PDB entry 7MKO | electron microscopy, 3.15 A resolution | chains D and N of the 8 polymer chains in the assembly

# Chain D
Protein: DNA-directed RNA polymerase subunit beta'
Organism: Escherichia coli (strain K12)
Notes: EC 2.7.7.6
UniProtKB: A0A6D2WUT6 (A0A6D2WUT6_ECOLI); numbering as in UniProt (aligned over 14-1376)
Chain sequence (1363 residues; row label = number of the first residue in the row):
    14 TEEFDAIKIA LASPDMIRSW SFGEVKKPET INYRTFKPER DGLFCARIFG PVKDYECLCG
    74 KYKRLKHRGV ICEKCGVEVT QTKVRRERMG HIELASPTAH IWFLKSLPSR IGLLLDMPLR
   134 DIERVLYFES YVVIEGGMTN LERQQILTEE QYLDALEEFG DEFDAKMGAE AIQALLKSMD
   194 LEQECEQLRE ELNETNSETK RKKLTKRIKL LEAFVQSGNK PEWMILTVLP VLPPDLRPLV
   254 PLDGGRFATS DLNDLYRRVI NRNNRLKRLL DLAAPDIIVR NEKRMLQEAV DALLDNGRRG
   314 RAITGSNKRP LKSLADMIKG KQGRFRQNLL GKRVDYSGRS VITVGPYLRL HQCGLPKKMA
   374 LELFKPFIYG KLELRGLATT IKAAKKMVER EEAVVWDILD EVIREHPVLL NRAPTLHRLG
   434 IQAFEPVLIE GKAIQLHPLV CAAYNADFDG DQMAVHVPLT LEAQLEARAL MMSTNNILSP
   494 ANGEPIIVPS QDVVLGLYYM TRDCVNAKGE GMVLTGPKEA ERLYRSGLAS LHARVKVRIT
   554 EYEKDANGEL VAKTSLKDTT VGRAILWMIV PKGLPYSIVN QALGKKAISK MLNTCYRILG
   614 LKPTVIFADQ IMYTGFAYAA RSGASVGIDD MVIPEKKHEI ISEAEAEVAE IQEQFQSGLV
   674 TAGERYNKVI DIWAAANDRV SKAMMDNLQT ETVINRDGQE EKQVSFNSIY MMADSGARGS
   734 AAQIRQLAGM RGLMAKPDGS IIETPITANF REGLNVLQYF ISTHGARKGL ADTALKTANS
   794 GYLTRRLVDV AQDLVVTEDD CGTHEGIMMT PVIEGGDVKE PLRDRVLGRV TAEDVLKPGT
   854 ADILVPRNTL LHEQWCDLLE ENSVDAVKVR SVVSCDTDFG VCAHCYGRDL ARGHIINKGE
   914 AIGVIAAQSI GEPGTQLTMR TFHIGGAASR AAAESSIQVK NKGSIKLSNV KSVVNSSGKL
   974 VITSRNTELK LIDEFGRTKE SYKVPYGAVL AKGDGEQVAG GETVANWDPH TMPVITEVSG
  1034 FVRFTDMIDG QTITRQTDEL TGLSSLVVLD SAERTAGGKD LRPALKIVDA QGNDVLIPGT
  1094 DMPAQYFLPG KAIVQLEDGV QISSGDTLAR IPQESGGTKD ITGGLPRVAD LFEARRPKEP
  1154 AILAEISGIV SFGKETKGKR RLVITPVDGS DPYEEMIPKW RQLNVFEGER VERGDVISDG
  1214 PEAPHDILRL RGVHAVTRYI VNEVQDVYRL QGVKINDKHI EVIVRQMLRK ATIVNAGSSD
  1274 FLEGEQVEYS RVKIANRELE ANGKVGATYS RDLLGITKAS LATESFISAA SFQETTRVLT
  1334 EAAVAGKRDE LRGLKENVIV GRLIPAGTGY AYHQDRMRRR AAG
Disordered / not traced: 936-945, 1126-1134
Ion coordination: Zn2+ site 1: Cys70, Cys72, Cys85, Cys88; Mg2+: Asp462, Asp464 (shared with 1 residue of chain R); Zn2+ site 2: Cys814, Cys888, Cys895, Cys898
Ligand contacts: CMPcPP (2TM; 5'-O-[(S)-hydroxy{[(S)-hydroxy(phosphonooxy)phosphoryl]methyl}phosphoryl]cytidine): Arg425, Pro427, Asn458, Asp460, Arg731, Gln929, Met932, Arg933, Phe935

# Chain N
Molecule: 29-nt DNA strand
Organism: Escherichia coli K-12
Sequence (29 nucleotides; numbered 1 to 29; the number before each row is that of its first residue):
     1 GGGCTACCTC TCCATGACGG CGAATACCC
Disordered / not traced: 7-13

# How chain D and chain N interact
Contacting residue pairs (7):
  Tyr46(D) - DG3(N)  sugar contact
  Tyr46(D) - DC4(N)  base contact
  Leu120(D) - DA23(N)  sugar contact
  Pro131(D) - DT25(N)  phosphate contact
  Lys321(D) - DA14(N)  salt bridge to the phosphate
  Arg1148(D) - DG20(N)  sugar contact
  Arg1148(D) - DC21(N)  phosphate contact
Also at the interface, not in a pair above, chain D (7 interface residues in all): Lys219, Lys1311
Also at the interface, not in a pair above, chain N (8 interface residues in all): DG22

# In short
Chain D and chain N form an interface of 7 and 8 residues respectively; the contacts include 1 salt bridge.
The salt-bridged pair is Lys321(D)-DA14(N). Chain D binds CMPcPP. Cys70(D), Cys72(D), Cys85(D) and Cys88(D)
coordinate Zn2+ site 1. Asp462(D) and Asp464(D) form the Mg2+ site.
Here chain D is DNA-directed RNA polymerase subunit beta' (Escherichia coli (strain K12)) and chain N is a
29-nt DNA strand (Escherichia coli K-12). Entry 7MKO (Escherichia coli RNA polymerase elongation complex) was
determined by electron microscopy (same publication as 7MKP, 7MKN and 7MKQ).
